PDB entry 7TEO | electron microscopy, 2.97 A resolution | chains W and X of the 30 polymer chains in the assembly

== Chain W ==
Protein: Proteasome subunit beta type-2
Organism: Saccharomyces cerevisiae S288C
Notes: EC 3.4.25.1
UniProt: P25043 (PSB2_YEAST); numbering as in UniProt (aligned over 1-261)
Chain sequence (261 residues; row label = number of the first residue in the row):
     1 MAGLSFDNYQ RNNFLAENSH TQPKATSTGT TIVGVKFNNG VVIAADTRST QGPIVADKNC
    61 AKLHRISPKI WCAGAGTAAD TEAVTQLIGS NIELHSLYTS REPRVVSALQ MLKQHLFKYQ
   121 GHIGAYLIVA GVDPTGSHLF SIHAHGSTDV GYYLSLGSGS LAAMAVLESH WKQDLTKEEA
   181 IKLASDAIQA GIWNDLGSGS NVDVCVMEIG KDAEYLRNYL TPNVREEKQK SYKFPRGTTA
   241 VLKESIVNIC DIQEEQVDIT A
Disordered / not traced: 1-29, 250-261
Curated features (UniProtKB/Swiss-Prot):
  - active site: Thr-30 (Nucleophile)
What the authors report for this chain:
  - catalytic residues: Thr-30 (citing earlier work)

== Chain X ==
Protein: Proteasome subunit beta type-3
Organism: Saccharomyces cerevisiae S288C
Notes: EC 3.4.25.1
UniProt: P25451 (PSB3_YEAST); residues 1-205 here = UniProt positions 1-205
Chain sequence (205 residues; each row starts with the number of its first residue):
     1 MSDPSSINGG IVVAMTGKDC VAIACDLRLG SQSLGVSNKF EKIFHYGHVF LGITGLATDV
    61 TTLNEMFRYK TNLYKLKEER AIEPETFTQL VSSSLYERRF GPYFVGPVVA GINSKSGKPF
   121 IAGFDLIGCI DEAKDFIVSG TASDQLFGMC ESLYEPNLEP EDLFETISQA LLNAADRDAL
   181 SGWGAVVYII KKDEVVKRYL KMRQD
Disordered / not traced: 1-2
Curated features (UniProtKB/Swiss-Prot):
  - modified residue: Ser-31 (Phosphoserine)
  - cross-link: Lys-70 (Glycyl lysine isopeptide (Lys-Gly) (interchain with G-Cter in ubiquitin))

== How chain W and chain X interact ==
Pairs across the interface (62):
  Gln-51(W) / Phe-147(X)
  Ile-54(W) / Asp-144(X)
  Ile-54(W) / Phe-147(X)  hydrophobic
  Ala-56(W) / Asp-131(X)
  Asp-57(W) / Asp-131(X)
  Asp-57(W) / Glu-132(X)
  Thr-77(W) / Ile-127(X)
  Ala-78(W) / Cys-129(X)  hydrophobic
  Ala-79(W) / Tyr-96(X)
  Ala-79(W) / Ile-127(X)
  Ala-79(W) / Cys-129(X)  hydrophobic
  Asp-80(W) / Tyr-96(X)  hydrogen bond
  Asp-80(W) / Arg-99(X)  salt bridge
  Glu-82(W) / Gly-128(X)
  Glu-82(W) / Cys-129(X)
  Glu-82(W) / Ile-130(X)  hydrogen bond (side chain-backbone)
  Ala-83(W) / Tyr-96(X)
  Tyr-119(W) / Phe-100(X)  hydrophobic
  His-122(W) / Arg-99(X)  hydrogen bond (backbone-side chain)
  His-122(W) / Phe-100(X)
  Ile-123(W) / Phe-100(X)  hydrophobic
  Arg-225(W) / Glu-151(X)  salt bridge
  Lys-228(W) / Ser-152(X)
  Lys-228(W) / Tyr-154(X)
  Ser-231(W) / Glu-155(X)
  Tyr-232(W) / Ser-152(X)
  Lys-233(W) / Glu-155(X)
  Lys-233(W) / Glu-159(X)  salt bridge
  Lys-233(W) / Asp-162(X)
  Phe-234(W) / Leu-153(X)  hydrophobic
  Phe-234(W) / Asp-162(X)
  Phe-234(W) / Gln-169(X)
  Arg-236(W) / Glu-159(X)  salt bridge
  Arg-236(W) / Glu-161(X)  salt bridge
  Arg-236(W) / Asp-162(X)  salt bridge
  Arg-236(W) / Glu-165(X)
  Gly-237(W) / Glu-165(X)  hydrogen bond (backbone-side chain)
  Thr-238(W) / Glu-165(X)
  Thr-238(W) / Gln-169(X)
  Thr-239(W) / Glu-165(X)  hydrogen bond
  Thr-239(W) / Ser-168(X)  hydrogen bond
  Thr-239(W) / Gln-169(X)  hydrogen bond
  Thr-239(W) / Leu-172(X)
  Thr-239(W) / Leu-200(X)
  Ala-240(W) / Leu-200(X)
  Ala-240(W) / Lys-201(X)  hydrogen bond (backbone-backbone)
  Val-241(W) / Phe-164(X)  hydrophobic
  Val-241(W) / Tyr-199(X)
  Leu-242(W) / Tyr-199(X)  hydrogen bond (backbone-backbone)
  Leu-242(W) / Lys-201(X)
  Lys-243(W) / Arg-198(X)
  Lys-243(W) / Tyr-199(X)  hydrogen bond (backbone-backbone)
  Glu-244(W) / Val-196(X)
  Glu-244(W) / Lys-197(X)
  Glu-244(W) / Arg-198(X)
  Ser-245(W) / Val-196(X)
  Ser-245(W) / Lys-197(X)  hydrogen bond (backbone-backbone)
  Ile-246(W) / Val-195(X)
  Val-247(W) / Val-195(X)  hydrogen bond (backbone-backbone)
  Val-247(W) / Lys-197(X)
  Ile-249(W) / Gly-47(X)
  Ile-249(W) / Val-195(X)  hydrophobic
Also at the interface, not in a pair above, chain W (35 interface residues in all): Val-55, Lys-58, Pro-235
Also at the interface, not in a pair above, chain X (39 interface residues in all): His-45, Asp-125, Asp-135, Ser-143, Leu-158, Thr-166, Glu-194

== Summary ==
35 residues of chain W and 39 residues of chain X are in contact; the contacts include 12 hydrogen bonds and 6
salt bridges. Polar pairs include Asp-80(W)/Arg-99(X), Arg-225(W)/Glu-151(X) and Lys-233(W)/Glu-159(X).
Curated annotation (UniProt) lists active-site residue Thr-30(W) on chain W. The paper reports the catalytic
residue Thr-30(W).
Chain W is Proteasome subunit beta type-2 and chain X is Proteasome subunit beta type-3, both from
Saccharomyces cerevisiae S288C; the structure, Cryo-EM structure of the 20S Alpha 3 Deletion proteasome core
particle in complex with FUB1, was determined by electron microscopy (same publication as 7TEJ).
